PDB entry 2PEZ | X-ray diffraction, 1.40 A resolution | chains A and B

Chain A (and B):
Name: Bifunctional 3'-phosphoadenosine 5'-phosphosulfate synthetase 1 (PAPS synthetase 1) (PAPSS 1) (Sulfurylase kinase 1) (SK1) (SK 1)
Source organism: Homo sapiens
Notes: fragment: APS-kinase domain (residues 51-226); chain B of this document is another copy of the same molecule, construct and numbering; everything in this record applies to it too
UniProt: O43252 (PAPS1_HUMAN); residue numbers follow UniProt; this construct covers 51-226
Amino-acid sequence (179 residues; row label = number of the first residue in the row; note: 50 numbers in that range are skipped by the numbering (no residue carries them; nothing is unmodelled there); numbers below 1 keep their minus sign (Gly-2 is residue -2)):
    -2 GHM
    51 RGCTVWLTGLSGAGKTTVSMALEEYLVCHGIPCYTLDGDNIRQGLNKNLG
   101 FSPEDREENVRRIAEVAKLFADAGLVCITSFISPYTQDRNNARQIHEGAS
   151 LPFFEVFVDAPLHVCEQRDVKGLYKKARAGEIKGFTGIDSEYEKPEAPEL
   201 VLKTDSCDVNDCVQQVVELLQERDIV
Disordered / not traced: -2 to 0 (chain B: -2 to 0, 51, 175-190)
Differences from the reference sequence: cloning artifact (-2 to 0)
Curated features (UniProtKB/Swiss-Prot):
  - binding site (ATP): Gly62 to Thr67, Cys207, Cys212
  - binding site (adenosine 5'-phosphosulfate): Asp89 to Arg92, Phe101, Arg106 to Asn109, Ile132, Ser133, Lys171, Gly184, Phe185
Residues lining bound ligands:
  - 2'-deoxyadenosine-5'-diphosphate (DAT): Leu60, Ser61, Gly62, Ala63, Gly64, Lys65, Thr66, Thr67, Val68, Arg168, Val170, Thr204, Cys207, Asp208, Val209, Cys212
  - GGZ ((2s,3ar,4r,6r,6ar)-4-(6-amino-9H-purin-9-yl)-6-({[(R)-hydroxy(sulfooxy)phosphoryl]oxy}methyl)tetrahydrofuro[3,4-d][1,3,2]dioxaphosphol-2-ol 2-oxide): Ser61, Arg92, Phe101, Arg106, Asn109, Val110, Phe131, Ile132, Ser133, Pro134, Lys171, Leu173, Lys183, Gly184, Phe185, Thr186
Reported in the primary citation:
  - conformationally variable residues (order/disorder transition): Lys171 to Ser190
  - binding site for 2'-deoxyadenosine-5'-diphosphate: Arg168

Chain A / chain B interface:
Pairs across the interface (38; chain A residue first):
  Tyr84(A) with Leu119(B); Asp122(B), hydrogen bond; Ala123(B), hydrophobic
  Asn90(A) with Leu119(B)
  Ile91(A) with Leu119(B), hydrophobic
  Gly94(A) with Arg111(B), hydrogen bond (backbone-side chain); Glu115(B)
  Leu95(A) with Arg111(B), hydrogen bond (backbone-side chain); Arg112(B); Glu115(B)
  Lys97(A) with Arg111(B)
  Asn98(A) with Glu108(B), hydrogen bond; Arg111(B), hydrogen bond
  Glu108(A) with Asn98(B), hydrogen bond; Arg112(B), salt bridge
  Arg111(A) with Gly94(B), hydrogen bond (side chain-backbone); Leu95(B), hydrogen bond (side chain-backbone); Lys97(B); Asn98(B), hydrogen bond; Arg112(B)
  Arg112(A) with Leu95(B); Arg111(B); Arg112(B)
  Glu115(A) with Gly94(B); Leu95(B); Lys97(B), salt bridge
  Val116(A) with Val116(B), hydrophobic; Leu119(B), hydrophobic
  Leu119(A) with Tyr84(B); Asn90(B); Val116(B), hydrophobic; Phe120(B)
  Phe120(A) with Leu119(B); Phe120(B); Ala123(B), hydrophobic
  Asp122(A) with Tyr84(B), hydrogen bond
  Ala123(A) with Tyr84(B), hydrophobic; Phe120(B), hydrophobic
Interface residues without a listed pair, chain A (18 interface residues in all): Leu86, Leu125
Interface residues without a listed pair, chain B (18 interface residues in all): Leu86, Ile91, Leu125

Summary:
Chain A and chain B each contribute 18 residues to their interface, with 10 hydrogen bonds and 2 salt bridges.
Polar pairs include Glu108(A)-Arg112(B), Glu115(A)-Lys97(B) and Tyr84(A)-Asp122(B). Ligands of chain A:
compound GGZ and 2'-deoxyadenosine-5'-diphosphate. From the paper: a binding site for
2'-deoxyadenosine-5'-diphosphate at Arg168(A); conformational variability at Lys171(A).
Chain A and chain B are both Bifunctional 3'-phosphoadenosine 5'-phosphosulfate synthetase 1 (PAPS synthetase
1) (PAPSS 1) (Sulfurylase kinase 1) (SK1) (SK 1) (Homo sapiens); the structure, Crystal structrue of deletion
mutant of APS-kinase domain of human PAPS-synthetase 1 in complex with cyclic ..., was determined by X-ray
diffraction (same publication as 2PEY).
